Entry 5OT2 (X-ray diffraction, 3.20 A resolution); this record covers chains D and G of the 15 polymer chains in the assembly.

== Chain D ==
Name: DNA-directed RNA polymerase II subunit RPB4
From: Saccharomyces cerevisiae (strain ATCC 204508 / S288c)
Reference sequence: P20433 (RPB4_YEAST); residue numbers follow UniProt; this construct covers 1-10, 13-221
Chain sequence (221 residues; row label = number of the first residue in the row; note: 1 number in that range is skipped by the numbering (no residue carries it; nothing is unmodelled there)):
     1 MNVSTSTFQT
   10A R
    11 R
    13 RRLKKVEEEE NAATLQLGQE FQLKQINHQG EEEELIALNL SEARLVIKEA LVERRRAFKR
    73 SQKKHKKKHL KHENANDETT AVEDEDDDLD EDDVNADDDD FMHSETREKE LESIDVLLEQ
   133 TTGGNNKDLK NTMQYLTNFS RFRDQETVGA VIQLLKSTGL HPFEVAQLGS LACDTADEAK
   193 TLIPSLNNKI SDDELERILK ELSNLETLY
Disordered / not traced: 1-2, 10A, 75-117
Curated features (UniProtKB/Swiss-Prot):
  - modified residue: Met1 (N-acetylmethionine), Thr91 (Phosphothreonine), Thr92 (Phosphothreonine)

== Chain G ==
Name: DNA-directed RNA polymerase II subunit RPB7
From: Saccharomyces cerevisiae (strain ATCC 204508 / S288c)
Reference sequence: P34087 (RPB7_YEAST); residue numbers follow UniProt; this construct covers 1-171
Chain sequence (171 residues; each row starts with the number of its first residue):
     1 MFFIKDLSLN ITLHPSFFGP RMKQYLKTKL LEEVEGSCTG KFGYILCVLD YDNIDIQRGR
    61 ILPTDGSAEF NVKYRAVVFK PFKGEVVDGT VVSCSQHGFE VQVGPMKVFV TKHLMPQDLT
   121 FNAGSNPPSY QSSEDVITIK SRIRVKIEGC ISQVSSIHAI GSIKEDYLGA I
Curated features (UniProtKB/Swiss-Prot):
  - mutagenesis: Val108 to His113 (Lowers nucleic-acid binding of RPB4-RPB7 by 10-fold; no effect on association with Pol II core complex; abolishes transcriptional activity of Pol II), Ile151 to His158 (No effect on nucleic-acid binding of RPB4-RPB7 and on association with Pol II core complex; abolishes transcriptional activity of Pol II)

== Chain D / chain G interface ==
Residue-residue contacts (91; chain D residue first):
  Val3(D) - Leu9(G)
  Val3(D) - Asn10(G)
  Ser4(D) - Leu9(G)
  Thr5(D) - Leu7(G)
  Thr5(D) - Ser8(G)
  Thr5(D) - Leu9(G)
  Thr5(D) - Val34(G)
  Thr5(D) - Phe42(G)
  Thr5(D) - Tyr74(G)
  Ser6(D) - Leu7(G)
  Ser6(D) - Ser8(G)  hydrogen bond (backbone-backbone)
  Thr7(D) - Lys5(G)
  Thr7(D) - Phe42(G)
  Phe8(D) - Lys5(G)
  Phe8(D) - Asp6(G)
  Asn23(D) - Phe82(G)
  Asn23(D) - Lys83(G)
  Ala24(D) - Lys83(G)
  Ala25(D) - Lys83(G)  hydrogen bond (backbone-backbone)
  Ala25(D) - Gly84(G)
  Leu29(D) - Phe82(G)  hydrophobic
  Gly30(D) - Phe82(G)
  Glu32(D) - Lys5(G)  salt bridge
  Glu32(D) - Lys41(G)  salt bridge
  Glu32(D) - Phe42(G)
  Phe33(D) - Phe3(G)  hydrophobic
  Phe33(D) - Phe42(G)
  Phe33(D) - Lys80(G)
  Gln37(D) - Lys5(G)
  Ile38(D) - Asp6(G)
  Asn39(D) - Asp6(G)
  His40(D) - Asp6(G)
  His40(D) - Leu7(G)  hydrogen bond (side chain-backbone)
  His40(D) - Ser8(G)
  His40(D) - Lys73(G)  hydrogen bond (backbone-side chain)
  His40(D) - Tyr74(G)  hydrogen bond (side chain-backbone)
  Glu45(D) - Asp6(G)
  Glu45(D) - Arg75(G)  salt bridge
  Leu47(D) - Phe3(G)  hydrophobic
  Ile48(D) - Phe3(G)
  Ile48(D) - Ile4(G)  hydrogen bond (backbone-backbone)
  Ala49(D) - Phe2(G)
  Leu50(D) - Phe2(G)  hydrogen bond (backbone-backbone)
  Leu50(D) - Ile4(G)  hydrophobic
  Leu52(D) - Phe2(G)  hydrophobic
  Val58(D) - Leu49(G)  hydrophobic
  Val58(D) - Val77(G)  hydrophobic
  Ala62(D) - Leu49(G)  hydrophobic
  Arg66(D) - Glu35(G)  salt bridge
  Arg66(D) - Cys47(G)
  Arg66(D) - Val48(G)  hydrogen bond (side chain-backbone)
  Arg66(D) - Tyr51(G)
  Ala69(D) - Asp52(G)
  Phe70(D) - Tyr51(G)
  Ser73(D) - Gln24(G)  hydrogen bond
  Thr134(D) - Glu35(G)
  Asn138(D) - Glu35(G)
  Asn138(D) - Gly36(G)
  Asn138(D) - Leu46(G)
  Asp140(D) - Gly36(G)
  Asp140(D) - Tyr44(G)
  Asp140(D) - Pro105(G)
  Leu141(D) - Leu46(G)
  Asn143(D) - Gly104(G)
  Thr144(D) - Phe2(G)
  Thr144(D) - Leu46(G)
  Thr144(D) - Pro105(G)
  Tyr147(D) - Asp88(G)  hydrogen bond (side chain-backbone)
  Tyr147(D) - Val103(G)
  Tyr147(D) - Gly104(G)
  Asn150(D) - Arg142(G)  hydrogen bond (backbone-side chain)
  Phe151(D) - Asp88(G)
  Phe151(D) - Gly89(G)
  Phe151(D) - Thr90(G)
  Phe151(D) - Arg142(G)
  Phe175(D) - Met1(G)
  Phe175(D) - Glu85(G)
  Ala178(D) - Met1(G)
  Gln179(D) - Glu85(G)
  Gln179(D) - Val86(G)  hydrogen bond (side chain-backbone)
  Leu183(D) - Val86(G)  hydrophobic
  Leu183(D) - Asp88(G)
  Leu183(D) - Arg144(G)
  Ala184(D) - Arg144(G)  hydrogen bond (backbone-side chain)
  Asp189(D) - Tyr167(G)
  Glu190(D) - Arg144(G)  salt bridge
  Glu190(D) - Tyr167(G)
  Thr193(D) - Tyr167(G)
  Leu194(D) - Val86(G)  hydrophobic
  Leu194(D) - Arg144(G)
  Leu194(D) - Tyr167(G)
Other interface residues (no listed pair), chain D (55 interface residues in all): Glu22, Ala55, Ile59, Leu63, Lys139, Leu148, Ser182, Thr187
Other interface residues (no listed pair), chain G (52 interface residues in all): Arg21, Leu31, Glu33, Ile45, Asp50, Val78, Gln102, Ser155, Asp166, Leu168

== In short ==
The interface between chain D and chain G involves 55 residues on one side and 52 on the other; the contacts
include 13 hydrogen bonds and 5 salt bridges. Among the polar pairs are Glu32(D)-Lys5(G), Glu32(D)-Lys41(G)
and Glu45(D)-Arg75(G).
Chain D is DNA-directed RNA polymerase II subunit RPB4 and chain G is DNA-directed RNA polymerase II subunit
RPB7, both from Saccharomyces cerevisiae (strain ATCC 204508 / S288c); the structure, RNA polymerase II
elongation complex in the presence of 3d-Napht-A, was determined by X-ray diffraction.
